PDB entry 9HAM | electron microscopy, 5.06 A resolution (low resolution: residue-level contacts below are approximate; hydrogen-bond / salt-bridge calls are withheld) | chains A and D of the 13 polymer chains in the assembly

Chain A:
Molecule: 23S ribosomal RNA
From: Escherichia coli
Sequence (2904 nucleotides; each row starts with the number of its first residue):
     1 GGUUAAGCGA CUAAGCGUAC ACGGUGGAUG CCCUGGCAGU CAGAGGCGAU GAAGGACGUG
    61 CUAAUCUGCG AUAAGCGUCG GUAAGGUGAU AUGAACCGUU AUAACCGGCG AUUUCCGAAU
   121 GGGGAAACCC AGUGUGUUUC GACACACUAU CAUUAACUGA AUCCAUAGGU UAAUGAGGCG
   181 AACCGGGGGA ACUGAAACAU CUAAGUACCC CGAGGAAAAG AAAUCAACCG AGAUUCCCCC
   241 AGUAGCGGCG AGCGAACGGG GAGCAGCCCA GAGCCUGAAU CAGUGUGUGU GUUAGUGGAA
   301 GCGUCUGGAA AGGCGCGCGA UACAGGGUGA CAGCCCCGUA CACAAAAAUG CACAUGCUGU
   361 GAGCUCGAUG AGUAGGGCGG GACACGUGGU AUCCUGUCUG AAUAUGGGGG GACCAUCCUC
   421 CAAGGCUAAA UACUCCUGAC UGACCGAUAG UGAACCAGUA CCGUGAGGGA AAGGCGAAAA
   481 GAACCCCGGC GAGGGGAGUG AAAAAGAACC UGAAACCGUG UACGUACAAG CAGUGGGAGC
   541 ACGCUUAGGC GUGUGACUGC GUACCUUUUG UAUAAUGGGU CAGCGACUUA UAUUCUGUAG
   601 CAAGGUUAAC CGAAUAGGGG AGCCGAAGGG AAACCGAGUC UUAACUGGGC GUUAAGUUGC
   661 AGGGUAUAGA CCCGAAACCC GGUGAUCUAG CCAUGGGCAG GUUGAAGGUU GGGUAACACU
   721 AACUGGAGGA CCGAACCGAC UAAUGUUGAA AAAUUAGCGG AUGACUUGUG GCUGGGGGUG
   781 AAAGGCCAAU CAAACCGGGA GAUAGCUGGU UCUCCCCGAA AGCUAUAUAA GUAGCGCCUC
   841 GUGAAUUCAU CUCCGGGGGU AGAGCACUGU UUCGGCAAGG GGGUCAUCCC GACUUACCAA
   901 CCCGAUGCAA ACUGCGAAUA CCGGAGAAUG UUAUCACGGG AGACACACGG CGGGUGCUAA
   961 CGUCCGUCGU GAAGAGGGAA ACAACCCAGA CCGCCAGCUA AGGUCCCAAA GUCAUGGUUA
  1021 AGUGGGAAAC GAUGUGGGAA GGCCCAGACA GCCAGGAUGU UGGCUUAGAA GCAGCCAUCA
  1081 UUUAAAGAAA GCGUAAUAGC UCACUGGUCG AGUCGGCCUG CGCGGAAGAU GUAACGGGGC
  1141 UAAACCAUGC ACCGAAGCUG CGGCAGCGAC GCUUAUGCGU UGUUGGGUAG GGGAGCGUUC
  1201 UGUAAGCCUG CGAAGGUGUG CUGUGAGGCA UGCUGGAGGU AUCAGAAGUG CGAAUGCUGA
  1261 CAUAAGUAAC GAUAAAGCGG GUGAAAAGCC CGCUCGCCGG AAGACCAAGG GUUCCUGUCC
  1321 AACGUUAAUC GGGGCAGGGU GAGUCGACCC CUAAGGCGAG GCCGAAAGGC GUAGUCGAUG
  1381 GGAAACAGGU UAAUAUUCCU GUACUUGGUG UUACUGCGAA GGGGGGACGG AGAAGGCUAU
  1441 GUUGGCCGGG CGACGGUUGU CCCGGUUUAA GCGUGUAGGC UGGUUUUCCA GGCAAAUCCG
  1501 GAAAAUCAAG GCUGAGGCGU GAUGACGAGG CACUACGGUG CUGAAGCAAC AAAUGCCCUG
  1561 CUUCCAGGAA AAGCCUCUAA GCAUCAGGUA ACAUCAAAUC GUACCCCAAA CCGACACAGG
  1621 UGGUCAGGUA GAGAAUACCA AGGCGCUUGA GAGAACUCGG GUGAAGGAAC UAGGCAAAAU
  1681 GGUGCCGUAA CUUCGGGAGA AGGCACGCUG AUAUGUAGGU GAGGUCCCUC GCGGAUGGAG
  1741 CUGAAAUCAG UCGAAGAUAC CAGCUGGCUG CAACUGUUUA UUAAAAACAC AGCACUGUGC
  1801 AAACACGAAA GUGGACGUAU ACGGUGUGAC GCCUGCCCGG UGCCGGAAGG UUAAUUGAUG
  1861 GGGUUAGCGC AAGCGAAGCU CUUGAUCGAA GCCCCGGUAA ACGGCGGCCG UAACUAUAAC
  1921 GGUCCUAAGG UAGCGAAAUU CCUUGUCGGG UAAGUUCCGA CCUGCACGAA UGGCGUAAUG
  1981 AUGGCCAGGC UGUCUCCACC CGAGACUCAG UGAAAUUGAA CUCGCUGUGA AGAUGCAGUG
  2041 UACCCGCGGC AAGACGGAAA GACCCCGUGA ACCUUUACUA UAGCUUGACA CUGAACAUUG
  2101 AGCCUUGAUG UGUAGGAUAG GUGGGAGGCU UUGAAGUGUG GACGCCAGUC UGCAUGGAGC
  2161 CGACCUUGAA AUACCACCCU UUAAUGUUUG AUGUUCUAAC GUUGACCCGU AAUCCGGGUU
  2221 GCGGACAGUG UCUGGUGGGU AGUUUGACUG GGGCGGUCUC CUCCUAAAGA GUAACGGAGG
  2281 AGCACGAAGG UUGGCUAAUC CUGGUCGGAC AUCAGGAGGU UAGUGCAAUG GCAUAAGCCA
  2341 GCUUGACUGC GAGCGUGACG GCGCGAGCAG GUGCGAAAGC AGGUCAUAGU GAUCCGGUGG
  2401 UUCUGAAUGG AAGGGCCAUC GCUCAACGGA UAAAAGGUAC UCCGGGGAUA ACAGGCUGAU
  2461 ACCGCCCAAG AGUUCAUAUC GACGGCGGUG UUUGGCACCU CGAUGUCGGC UCAUCACAUC
  2521 CUGGGGCUGA AGUAGGUCCC AAGGGUAUGG CUGUUCGCCA UUUAAAGUGG UACGCGAGCU
  2581 GGGUUUAGAA CGUCGUGAGA CAGUUCGGUC CCUAUCUGCC GUGGGCGCUG GAGAACUGAG
  2641 GGGGGCUGCU CCUAGUACGA GAGGACCGGA GUGGACGCAU CACUGGUGUU CGGGUUGUCA
  2701 UGCCAAUGGC ACUGCCCGGU AGCUAAAUGC GGAAGAGAUA AGUGCUGAAA GCAUCUAAGC
  2761 ACGAAACUUG CCCCGAGAUG AGUUCUCCCU GACCCUUUAA GGGUCCUGAA GGAACGUUGA
  2821 AGACGACGAC GUUGAUAGGC CGGGUGUGUA AGCGCAGCGA UGCGUUGAGC UAACCGGUAC
  2881 UAAUGAACCG UGAGGCUUAA CCUU
Not modelled in the structure: 685-793, 865-914, 1032-1122, 1687-1701, 1769-1983, 2054-2607, 2904
Sequence notes: conflict A827 (U3587572 in 1897866982), A830 (G3587569 in 1897866982)

Chain D:
Name: 50S ribosomal protein L3
From: Escherichia coli
UniProt: P60438 (RL3_ECOLI); residue numbers follow UniProt; this construct covers 1-209
Chain sequence (209 residues; numbered 1 to 209; the number before each row is that of its first residue):
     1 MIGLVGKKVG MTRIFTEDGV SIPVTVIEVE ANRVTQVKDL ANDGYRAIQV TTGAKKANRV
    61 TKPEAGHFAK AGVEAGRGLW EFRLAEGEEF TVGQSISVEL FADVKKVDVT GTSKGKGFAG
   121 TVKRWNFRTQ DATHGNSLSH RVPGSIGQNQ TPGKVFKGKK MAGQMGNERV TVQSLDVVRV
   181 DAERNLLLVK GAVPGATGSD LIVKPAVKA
Not modelled in the structure: 127-160
UniProt features mapped onto this chain:
  - modified residue: Lys38 (N6-succinyllysine), Gln150 (N5-methylglutamine)

Chain A / chain D interface:
Contacting residue pairs (104; chain A residue first):
  A1654(A) with Phe118(D)
  A1655(A) with Phe118(D); Gly120(D); Val122(D)
  C1656(A) with Val122(D)
  G2048(A) with Phe118(D); Met161(D); Ala162(D)
  G2049(A) with Thr121(D); Met161(D)
  C2050(A) with Thr121(D)
  C2619(A) with Met161(D)
  C2620(A) with Trp125(D); Met161(D); Ala162(D)
  G2621(A) with Gln164(D)
  G2633(A) with Thr61(D); Glu64(D)
  A2634(A) with Glu64(D)
  A2635(A) with Lys38(D); Gln49(D); Leu79(D); Trp80(D); Glu81(D)
  C2636(A) with Lys38(D); Tyr45(D); Trp80(D); Glu81(D)
  U2637(A) with Tyr45(D); Glu81(D); Arg83(D)
  A2679(A) with Ser113(D); Met165(D); Glu168(D); Ala192(D); Val193(D); Pro194(D)
  U2680(A) with Met11(D); Ser113(D); Lys114(D); Ala192(D); Val193(D); Gly195(D)
  C2681(A) with Met11(D); Lys114(D)
  A2682(A) with Met11(D); Arg13(D); Pro23(D)
  C2683(A) with Arg13(D)
  C2723(A) with Lys114(D)
  U2724(A) with Lys116(D)
  G2729(A) with Ser21(D); Pro23(D); Lys190(D); Gly191(D)
  C2730(A) with Gln173(D); Ser174(D)
  G2731(A) with Ser174(D); Lys208(D)
  A2733(A) with Lys208(D); Ala209(D)
  C2771(A) with Gln173(D); Lys208(D)
  C2772(A) with Thr171(D); Gln173(D)
  C2773(A) with Arg169(D); Val170(D); Thr171(D)
  C2774(A) with Arg169(D)
  U2783(A) with Asp43(D)
  U2784(A) with Gln36(D); Asn42(D); Asp43(D)
  C2785(A) with Gln36(D); Asn42(D); His67(D); Lys70(D)
  U2786(A) with Pro63(D); Gly66(D); His67(D); Lys70(D)
  C2787(A) with Lys62(D); Pro63(D)
  C2788(A) with Lys62(D)
  A2810(A) with Lys62(D); Pro63(D)
  G2811(A) with Thr61(D); Lys62(D)
  G2812(A) with Arg59(D)
  A2820(A) with Lys114(D); Ala196(D); Thr197(D)
  A2821(A) with Lys114(D); Gly115(D); Asn167(D)
  G2822(A) with Gly115(D); Lys116(D); Asn167(D)
  A2823(A) with Gly117(D); Phe118(D)
  C2830(A) with Lys56(D); Arg59(D)
  G2831(A) with Lys56(D)
  G2834(A) with Lys56(D)
Also at the interface, not in a pair above, chain A (53 interface residues in all): U2622, A2632, G2638, C2678, U2728, G2732, A2809, A2829
Also at the interface, not in a pair above, chain D (66 interface residues in all): Thr12, Ile22, Asn58, Lys106, Thr110, Ala119, Lys123, Arg124, Gly163, Val172, Leu175, Val207

In short:
53 residues of chain A and 66 residues of chain D are in contact.
Chain A is 23S ribosomal RNA and chain D is 50S ribosomal protein L3, both from Escherichia coli; the
structure, C_(L29)-/(L22)- precursor supplemented with Api137, was determined by electron microscopy (same
publication as 9H3K, 9H3L and 9HAL).
